Entry 4Z27 (X-ray diffraction, 1.34 A resolution); this record covers chains A and B.

# Chain A (and B)
Molecule: Avidin family
Source organism: Hoeflea phototrophica DFL-43
Notes: chain B of this document is another copy of the same molecule, construct and numbering; everything in this record applies to it too
Reference sequence: A9D857 (A9D857_9RHIZ); residues 1-134 here correspond to UniProt positions 21-154 (UniProt number = residue number + 20)
Amino-acid sequence (134 residues; row label = number of the first residue in the row):
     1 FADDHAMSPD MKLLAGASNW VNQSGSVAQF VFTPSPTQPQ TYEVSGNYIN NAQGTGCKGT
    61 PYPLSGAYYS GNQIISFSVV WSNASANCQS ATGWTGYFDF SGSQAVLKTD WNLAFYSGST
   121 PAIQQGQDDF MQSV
Not modelled in the structure: 1-9, 134 (chain B: 1-7)
Disulfides: Cys-57/Cys-88

# How chain A and chain B interact
Pairs across the interface (72):
  Thr-37(A) / Pro-63(B)
  Gln-38(A) / Pro-63(B)
  Gln-38(A) / Val-80(B)  hydrogen bond (side chain-backbone)
  Gln-38(A) / Ser-82(B)  hydrogen bond (side chain-backbone)
  Pro-39(A) / Ser-82(B)  hydrogen bond (backbone-side chain)
  Gln-40(A) / Asn-87(B)
  Thr-41(A) / Val-80(B)
  Thr-41(A) / Ser-82(B)
  Pro-63(A) / Thr-37(B)
  Pro-63(A) / Gln-38(B)
  Ser-65(A) / Gly-66(B)
  Gly-66(A) / Ser-65(B)
  Ala-67(A) / Val-80(B)  hydrophobic
  Tyr-69(A) / Val-80(B)  hydrophobic
  Tyr-69(A) / Asn-87(B)  hydrogen bond
  Tyr-69(A) / Gln-89(B)
  Asn-72(A) / Gln-89(B)  hydrogen bond (side chain-backbone)
  Asn-72(A) / Tyr-116(B)
  Ile-74(A) / Gln-89(B)
  Ile-74(A) / Ala-91(B)  hydrophobic
  Ile-74(A) / Ala-114(B)
  Ile-74(A) / Phe-115(B)  hydrophobic
  Ser-76(A) / Ser-78(B)  hydrogen bond
  Ser-76(A) / Thr-92(B)
  Ser-76(A) / Gly-93(B)
  Ser-78(A) / Ser-76(B)  hydrogen bond
  Val-80(A) / Gln-38(B)  hydrogen bond (backbone-side chain)
  Val-80(A) / Thr-41(B)
  Val-80(A) / Ala-67(B)  hydrophobic
  Val-80(A) / Tyr-68(B)
  Val-80(A) / Tyr-69(B)  hydrophobic
  Ser-82(A) / Gln-38(B)  hydrogen bond (backbone-side chain)
  Ser-82(A) / Pro-39(B)  hydrogen bond (side chain-backbone)
  Ser-82(A) / Thr-41(B)
  Asn-87(A) / Gln-40(B)
  Asn-87(A) / Tyr-69(B)  hydrogen bond
  Gln-89(A) / Tyr-69(B)
  Gln-89(A) / Asn-72(B)  hydrogen bond (backbone-side chain)
  Gln-89(A) / Ile-74(B)
  Ala-91(A) / Ile-74(B)  hydrophobic
  Ala-91(A) / Thr-95(B)
  Thr-92(A) / Ser-76(B)
  Gly-93(A) / Ser-76(B)
  Gly-93(A) / Thr-95(B)
  Thr-95(A) / Ala-91(B)
  Thr-95(A) / Gly-93(B)
  Thr-95(A) / Asn-112(B)
  Thr-95(A) / Ala-114(B)
  Thr-95(A) / Ile-123(B)
  Gly-96(A) / Ala-114(B)
  Gly-96(A) / Ile-123(B)
  Tyr-97(A) / Pro-121(B)  hydrophobic
  Tyr-97(A) / Ile-123(B)  hydrophobic
  Lys-108(A) / Ile-123(B)
  Asp-110(A) / Asn-112(B)
  Asp-110(A) / Ile-123(B)
  Asp-110(A) / Gln-125(B)  hydrogen bond
  Asn-112(A) / Thr-95(B)
  Asn-112(A) / Asp-110(B)
  Asn-112(A) / Asn-112(B)
  Ala-114(A) / Ile-74(B)
  Ala-114(A) / Thr-95(B)
  Ala-114(A) / Gly-96(B)
  Phe-115(A) / Ile-74(B)  hydrophobic
  Tyr-116(A) / Asn-72(B)
  Pro-121(A) / Tyr-97(B)  hydrophobic
  Ile-123(A) / Thr-95(B)
  Ile-123(A) / Gly-96(B)
  Ile-123(A) / Tyr-97(B)  hydrophobic
  Ile-123(A) / Lys-108(B)
  Ile-123(A) / Asp-110(B)
  Gln-125(A) / Asp-110(B)  hydrogen bond
Other interface residues (no listed pair), chain A (41 interface residues in all): Tyr-62, Tyr-68, Phe-77, Asn-83, Ser-90, Phe-98, Thr-109, Trp-111
Other interface residues (no listed pair), chain B (40 interface residues in all): Phe-77, Asn-83, Ser-90, Phe-98, Thr-109, Trp-111

# Summary
41 residues of chain A and 40 residues of chain B are in contact; the contacts include 14 hydrogen bonds.
Among the polar pairs are Gln-38(A)/Val-80(B), Gln-38(A)/Ser-82(B) and Pro-39(A)/Ser-82(B).
Chain A and chain B are both Avidin family (Hoeflea phototrophica DFL-43); the structure, Crystal structure of
apo short hoefavidin, was determined by X-ray diffraction, deposited together with 4Z28, 4Z2O, 4Z2P, 4Z2V and
4Z6J.
